Entry 6ESM (X-ray diffraction, 1.10 A resolution); this record covers chain A.

# Chain A
Name: Matrix metalloproteinase-9
Source organism: Homo sapiens
Notes: EC 3.4.24.35
UniProt: P14780 (MMP9_HUMAN); the construct lacks a stretch of the UniProt sequence, so the offset changes along the chain: 110-216 = UniProt 110-216; 217-269 = UniProt 392-444
Sequence (160 residues; each row starts with the number of its first residue):
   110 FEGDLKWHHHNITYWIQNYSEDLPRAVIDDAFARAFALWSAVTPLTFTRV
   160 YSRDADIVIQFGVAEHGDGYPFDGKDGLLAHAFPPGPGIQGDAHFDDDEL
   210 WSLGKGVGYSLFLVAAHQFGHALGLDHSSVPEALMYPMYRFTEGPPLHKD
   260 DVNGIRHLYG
Not modelled in the structure: 110-111
Construct notes: engineered mutation Q227 (Glu402 in P14780)
Metal / ion sites: Ca2+ site 1: D131, D206, E208; Ca2+ site 2: D165, G197, Q199, D201; Zn2+ site 1: H175, D177, H190, H203; Ca2+ site 3: D182, G183, D185, L187, D205, E208; Zn2+ site 2: H226, H230, H236 (together with B9Z)
Ligand contacts:
  - B9Z ((2S)-2-[2-[4-(4-methoxyphenyl)phenyl]sulfanylphenyl]pentanedioic acid): G186, L187, L188, A189, H190, L222, V223, H226, Q227, H230, H236, A242, L243, Y245, P246, M247, Y248, R249, T251
  - piperazine (PZE): Y179, H190, A191, F192
Curated features (UniProtKB/Swiss-Prot):
  - binding site (Ca(2+)): D131, D165, D182, G183, D185, L187, G197, Q199, D201, D205, D206, E208
  - binding site (Zn(2+)): H175, D177, H190, H203, H226, H230, H236
  - glycosylation (N-linked (GlcNAc...) asparagine): N120, N127
What the authors report for this chain:
  - contacts within the chain: E241-R249 (hydrogen bond)

# Overview
Ligands of chain A: compound B9Z and piperazine. The Ca2+ site 1 is built by D131, D206 and E208. The Ca2+
site 2 is built by D165, G197, Q199 and D201. Curated annotation (UniProt) lists 12 Ca2+-binding residues and
7 Zn2+-binding residues. From the paper: contacts within the chain involving R249 and E241.
Chain A is Matrix metalloproteinase-9 (Homo sapiens); the structure, Crystal structure of MMP9 in complex with
inhibitor BE4, was determined by X-ray diffraction, deposited together with 6EKN, 6ELA, 6ENM and 6EOX.
